PDB entry 8HF1 | electron microscopy, 3.70 A resolution | chains G and L of the 13 polymer chains in the assembly

Chain G:
Name: Dicer-2, isoform A
Source organism: Drosophila melanogaster
Notes: EC 3.1.21.1, 3.1.26.-, 3.1.26.3, 3.6.1.3
UniProtKB: A1ZAW0 (A1ZAW0_DROME); residues 2-1722 here = UniProt positions 2-1722
Sequence (1721 residues; numbered 2 to 1722; the number before each row is that of its first residue):
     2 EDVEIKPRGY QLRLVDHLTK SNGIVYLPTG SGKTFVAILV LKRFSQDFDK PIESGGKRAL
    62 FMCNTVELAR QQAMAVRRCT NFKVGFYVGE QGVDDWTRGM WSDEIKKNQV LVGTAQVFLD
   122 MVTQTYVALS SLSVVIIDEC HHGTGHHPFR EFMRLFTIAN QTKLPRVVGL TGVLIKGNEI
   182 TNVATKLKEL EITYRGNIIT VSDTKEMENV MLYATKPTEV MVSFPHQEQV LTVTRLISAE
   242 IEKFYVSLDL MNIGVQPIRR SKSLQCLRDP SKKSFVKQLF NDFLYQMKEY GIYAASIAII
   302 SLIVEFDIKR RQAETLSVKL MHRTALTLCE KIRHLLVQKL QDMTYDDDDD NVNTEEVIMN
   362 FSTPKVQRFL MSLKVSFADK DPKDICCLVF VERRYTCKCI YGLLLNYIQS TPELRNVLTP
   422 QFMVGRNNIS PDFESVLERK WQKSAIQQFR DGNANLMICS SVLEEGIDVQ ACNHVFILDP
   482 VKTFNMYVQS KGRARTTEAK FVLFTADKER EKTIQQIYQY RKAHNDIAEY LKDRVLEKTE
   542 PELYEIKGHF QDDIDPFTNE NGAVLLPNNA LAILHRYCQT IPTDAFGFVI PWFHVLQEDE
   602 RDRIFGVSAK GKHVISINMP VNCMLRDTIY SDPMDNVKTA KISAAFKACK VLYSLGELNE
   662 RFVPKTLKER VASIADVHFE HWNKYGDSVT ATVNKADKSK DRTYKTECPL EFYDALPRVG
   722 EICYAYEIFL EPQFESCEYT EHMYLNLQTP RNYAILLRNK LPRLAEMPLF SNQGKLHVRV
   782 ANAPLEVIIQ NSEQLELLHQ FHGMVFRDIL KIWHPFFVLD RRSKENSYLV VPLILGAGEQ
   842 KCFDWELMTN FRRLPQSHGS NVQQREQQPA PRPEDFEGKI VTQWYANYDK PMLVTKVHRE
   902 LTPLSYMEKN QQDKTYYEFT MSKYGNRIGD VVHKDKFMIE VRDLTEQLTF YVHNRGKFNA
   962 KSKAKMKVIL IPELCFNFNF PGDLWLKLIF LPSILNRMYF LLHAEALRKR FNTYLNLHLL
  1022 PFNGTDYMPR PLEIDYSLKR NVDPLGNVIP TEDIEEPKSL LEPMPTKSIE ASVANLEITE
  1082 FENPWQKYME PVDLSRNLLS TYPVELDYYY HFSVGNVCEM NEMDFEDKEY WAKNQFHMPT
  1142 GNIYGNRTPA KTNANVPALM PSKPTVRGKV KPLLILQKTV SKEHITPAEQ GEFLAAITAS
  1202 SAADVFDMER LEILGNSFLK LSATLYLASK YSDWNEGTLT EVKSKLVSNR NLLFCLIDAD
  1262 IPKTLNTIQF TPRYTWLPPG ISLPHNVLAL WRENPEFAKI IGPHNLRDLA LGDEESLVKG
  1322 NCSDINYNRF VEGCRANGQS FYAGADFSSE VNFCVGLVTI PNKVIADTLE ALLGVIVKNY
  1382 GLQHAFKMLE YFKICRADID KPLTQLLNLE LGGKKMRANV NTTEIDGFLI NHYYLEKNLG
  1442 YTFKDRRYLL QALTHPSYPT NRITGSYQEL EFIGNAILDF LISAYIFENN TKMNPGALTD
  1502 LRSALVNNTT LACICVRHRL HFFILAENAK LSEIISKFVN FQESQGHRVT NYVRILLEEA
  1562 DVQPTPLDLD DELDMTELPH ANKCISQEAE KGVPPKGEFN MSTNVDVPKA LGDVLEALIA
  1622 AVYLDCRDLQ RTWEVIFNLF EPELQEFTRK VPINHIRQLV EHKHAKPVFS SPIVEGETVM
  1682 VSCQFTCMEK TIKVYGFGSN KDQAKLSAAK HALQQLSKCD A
Not modelled in the structure: 1043-1168, 1560-1593
Differences from the reference sequence: conflict Asn1217 (Asp in A1ZAW0), Asn1476 (Asp in A1ZAW0)

Chain L:
Molecule: 9-nt RNA strand
Source organism: Drosophila melanogaster
Sequence (9 nucleotides; row label = number of the first residue in the row):
     1 GAGACUUGG

How chain G and chain L interact:
Pairs across the interface - 12 pairs, chain G then chain L:
  Thr145(G) - U6(L)  sugar contact
  His147(G) - C5(L)  phosphate contact
  His147(G) - U6(L)  salt bridge to the phosphate
  His148(G) - C5(L)  sugar contact
  Lys177(G) - U6(L)  hydrogen bond to the sugar
  Lys177(G) - U7(L)  hydrogen bond to the sugar
  Gly178(G) - U7(L)  phosphate contact
  Gly178(G) - G8(L)  phosphate contact
  Asn179(G) - G8(L)  hydrogen bond to the phosphate
  Arg260(G) - G3(L)  salt bridge to the phosphate
  Lys263(G) - C5(L)  salt bridge to the phosphate
  Lys642(G) - A4(L)  salt bridge to the phosphate
Other interface residues (no listed pair), chain G (15 interface residues in all): Gly146, Pro149, Thr484, His576, Ile591, Lys639

Summary:
Chain G and chain L form an interface of 15 and 6 residues respectively; the contacts include 3 hydrogen bonds
and 4 salt bridges. Among the polar pairs are Lys177(G)-U6(L), Lys177(G)-U7(L) and Asn179(G)-G8(L).
Here chain G is Dicer-2, isoform A and chain L is a 9-nt RNA strand, both from Drosophila melanogaster. Entry
8HF1 (DmDcr-2/R2D2/LoqsPD with 19bp-dsRNA in Trimer state) was determined by electron microscopy, deposited
together with 8HF0.
